PDB entry 4ELZ | X-ray diffraction, 2.20 A resolution | chains B and D of the 4 polymer chains in the assembly

== Chain B ==
Name: DNA gyrase subunit A
Organism: Vibrio fischeri
Notes: EC 5.99.1.3
UniProtKB: Q5E5J7 (Q5E5J7_VIBF1); residues 363-494 here correspond to UniProt positions 362-493 (UniProt number = residue number - 1)
Chain sequence (153 residues; numbered 342 to 494; the number before each row is that of its first residue):
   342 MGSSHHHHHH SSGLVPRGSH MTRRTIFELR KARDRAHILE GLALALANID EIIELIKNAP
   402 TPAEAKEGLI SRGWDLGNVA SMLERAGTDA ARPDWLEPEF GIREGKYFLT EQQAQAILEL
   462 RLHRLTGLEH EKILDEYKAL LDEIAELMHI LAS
Not modelled in the structure: 342-361, 493-494
Sequence notes: initiating methionine (342); expression tag (343-362)

== Chain D ==
Name: CcdB
Organism: Vibrio fischeri
UniProtKB: B5EU32 (B5EU32_VIBFM); residue numbers follow UniProt; this construct covers 1-105
Chain sequence (105 residues; row label = number of the first residue in the row):
     1 MSQFTLYKNK DKSSAKTYPY FVDVQSDLLD NLNTRLVIPL TPIELLDKKA PSHLCPTIHI
    61 DEGDFIMLTQ QMTSVPVKIL SEPVNELSTF RNEIIAAIDF LITGI
Not modelled in the structure: 1, 47-48

== Interface between chain B and chain D ==
Residue-residue contacts (10):
  Phe368(B) - Asp30(D)
  Phe368(B) - Asn31(D)
  Lys372(B) - Leu28(D)
  Asp375(B) - Leu28(D)
  Pro403(B) - Asn92(D)
  Gln456(B) - Arg91(D)
  Gln456(B) - Asn92(D)  hydrogen bond
  Glu460(B) - Arg91(D)  salt bridge
  Arg462(B) - Asp99(D)  salt bridge
  Arg462(B) - Thr103(D)
Interface residues without a listed pair, chain B (8 interface residues in all): Arg376
Interface residues without a listed pair, chain D (8 interface residues in all): Ile95

== Overview ==
The chain B/chain D interface involves 8 residues from each chain; the contacts include 1 hydrogen bond and 2
salt bridges. Polar contacts include Glu460(B)-Arg91(D), Arg462(B)-Asp99(D) and Gln456(B)-Asn92(D).
Chain B is DNA gyrase subunit A and chain D is CcdB, both from Vibrio fischeri; the structure,
Ccdbvfi:gyra14vfi, was determined by X-ray diffraction, deposited together with 4ELY.
